PDB entry 5S4Q | X-ray diffraction, 2.59 A resolution | chains A and F of the 6 polymer chains in the assembly

# Chain A
Molecule: Tubulin alpha-1B chain
Organism: Bos taurus
UniProtKB: P81947 (TBA1B_BOVIN); numbering as in UniProt (aligned over 1-451)
Amino-acid sequence (451 residues; each row starts with the number of its first residue):
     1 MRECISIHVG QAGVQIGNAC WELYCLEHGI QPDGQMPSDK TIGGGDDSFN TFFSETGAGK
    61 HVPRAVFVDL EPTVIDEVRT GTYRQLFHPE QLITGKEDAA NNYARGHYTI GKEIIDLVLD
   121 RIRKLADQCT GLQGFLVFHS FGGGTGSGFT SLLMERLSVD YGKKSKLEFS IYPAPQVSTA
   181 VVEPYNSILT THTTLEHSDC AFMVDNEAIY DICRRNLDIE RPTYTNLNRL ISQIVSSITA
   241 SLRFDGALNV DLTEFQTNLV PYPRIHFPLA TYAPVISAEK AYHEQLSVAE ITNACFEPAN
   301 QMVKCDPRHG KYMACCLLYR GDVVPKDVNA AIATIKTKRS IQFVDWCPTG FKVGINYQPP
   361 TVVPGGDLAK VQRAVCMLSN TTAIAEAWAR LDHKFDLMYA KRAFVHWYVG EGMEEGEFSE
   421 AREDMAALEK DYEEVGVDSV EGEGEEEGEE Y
Disordered / not traced: 439-451
Metal / ion sites: Ca2+: Asp-39, Thr-41, Gly-44, Glu-55
Small-molecule neighbours: GTP (guanosine-5'-triphosphate): Gly-10, Gln-11, Ala-12, Gln-15, Ile-16, Asp-69, Asp-98, Ala-99, Ala-100, Asn-101, Ser-140, Gly-142, Gly-143, Gly-144, Thr-145, Gly-146, Ile-171, Pro-173, Val-177, Ser-178, Glu-183, Asn-206, Tyr-224, Leu-227, Asn-228, Ile-231

# Chain F
Molecule: Tubulin-Tyrosine Ligase
Organism: Gallus gallus
UniProtKB: E1BQ43 (E1BQ43_CHICK); residue numbers follow UniProt; this construct covers 1-378
Amino-acid sequence (384 residues; row label = number of the first residue in the row):
     1 MYTFVVRDEN SSVYAEVSRL LLATGQWKRL RKDNPRFNLM LGERNRLPFG RLGHEPGLVQ
    61 LVNYYRGADK LCRKASLVKL IKTSPELSES CTWFPESYVI YPTNLKTPVA PAQNGIRHLI
   121 NNTRTDEREV FLAAYNRRRE GREGNVWIAK SSAGAKGEGI LISSEASELL DFIDEQGQVH
   181 VIQKYLEKPL LLEPGHRKFD IRSWVLVDHL YNIYLYREGV LRTSSEPYNS ANFQDKTCHL
   241 TNHCIQKEYS KNYGRYEEGN EMFFEEFNQY LMDALNTTLE NSILLQIKHI IRSCLMCIEP
   301 AISTKHLHYQ SFQLFGFDFM VDEELKVWLI EVNGAPACAQ KLYAELCQGI VDVAISSVFP
   361 LADTGQKTSQ PTSIFIKLHH HHHH
Disordered / not traced: 106-124, 156-158, 363-370, 383-384
Differences from the reference sequence: expression tag (379-384)
Metal / ion sites: Mg2+: Glu-331 (together with AMP-PCP)
Small-molecule neighbours: AMP-PCP (ACP; phosphomethylphosphonic acid adenylate ester): Lys-74, Pro-95, Ile-148, Lys-150, Ala-155, Gln-183, Lys-184, Tyr-185, Leu-186, Lys-198, Asp-200, Arg-202, Arg-222, His-239, Leu-240, Thr-241, Asn-242, Asp-318, Met-320, Ile-330, Glu-331, Asn-333

# Chain A / chain F interface
Pairs across the interface (22):
  Gln-176(A) / Pro-56(F)
  Glu-207(A) / His-54(F)  salt bridge
  Glu-297(A) / His-306(F)
  Pro-298(A) / Leu-307(F)  hydrophobic
  Lys-304(A) / His-54(F)
  Lys-304(A) / His-308(F)
  Cys-305(A) / His-308(F)
  Asp-306(A) / Arg-66(F)
  Arg-308(A) / Pro-300(F)  hydrogen bond (side chain-backbone)
  Arg-308(A) / Ala-301(F)
  Arg-308(A) / Ile-302(F)
  Arg-308(A) / Ser-303(F)  hydrogen bond (side chain-backbone)
  His-309(A) / Arg-66(F)  hydrogen bond (side chain-backbone)
  His-309(A) / Gly-67(F)
  His-309(A) / Ala-301(F)  hydrogen bond (side chain-backbone)
  Ser-340(A) / Ala-301(F)
  Glu-386(A) / Gly-50(F)
  Glu-386(A) / Arg-66(F)  salt bridge
  Arg-390(A) / Gly-50(F)
  Arg-390(A) / His-54(F)
  His-393(A) / Arg-51(F)
  Glu-433(A) / Arg-46(F)  salt bridge
Other interface residues (no listed pair), chain A (16 interface residues in all): Ala-299, Lys-338
Other interface residues (no listed pair), chain F (15 interface residues in all): Gly-53

# Summary
16 residues of chain A face 15 of chain F across their interface, with 4 hydrogen bonds and 3 salt bridges.
Polar contacts include Glu-207(A)/His-54(F), Glu-386(A)/Arg-66(F) and Glu-433(A)/Arg-46(F). Bound to chain A:
GTP. Ligands of chain F: AMP-PCP. Asp-39(A), Thr-41(A), Gly-44(A) and Glu-55(A) coordinate Ca2+.
Here chain A is Tubulin alpha-1B chain (Bos taurus) and chain F is Tubulin-Tyrosine Ligase (Gallus gallus).
Entry 5S4Q (Tubulin-Z422344882-complex) was determined by X-ray diffraction, deposited together with 5S4L,
5S4M, 5S4N, 5S4O, 5S4P, 5S4R and 52 further entries.
